Entry 6QP1 (X-ray diffraction, 1.42 A resolution); this record covers chains A and B.

== Chain A (and B) ==
Name: Aminotransferase
Organism: Staphylococcus hominis
Notes: chain B of this document is another copy of the same molecule, construct and numbering; everything in this record applies to it too
Amino-acid sequence (421 residues; each row starts with the number of its first residue; numbers below 1 keep their minus sign (Met-5 is residue -5)):
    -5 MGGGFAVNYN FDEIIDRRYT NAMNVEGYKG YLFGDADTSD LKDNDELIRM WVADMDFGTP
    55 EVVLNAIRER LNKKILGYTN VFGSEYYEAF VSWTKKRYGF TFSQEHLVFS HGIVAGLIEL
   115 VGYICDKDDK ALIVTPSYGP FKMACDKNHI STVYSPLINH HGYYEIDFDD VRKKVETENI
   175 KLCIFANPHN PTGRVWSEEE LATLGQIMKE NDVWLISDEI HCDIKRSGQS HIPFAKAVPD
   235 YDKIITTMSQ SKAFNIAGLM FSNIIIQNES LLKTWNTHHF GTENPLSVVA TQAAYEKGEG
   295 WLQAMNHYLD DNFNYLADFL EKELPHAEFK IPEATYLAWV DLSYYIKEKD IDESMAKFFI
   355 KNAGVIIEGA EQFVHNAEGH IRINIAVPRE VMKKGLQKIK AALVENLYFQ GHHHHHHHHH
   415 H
Not modelled in the structure: -5 to 2, 27-40, 403-415 (chain B: -5, 342-346, 399-415)
Small-molecule neighbours: LCS ([5-hydroxy-6-methyl-4-({[(4E)-3-oxo-1,2-oxazolidin-4-ylidene]amino}methyl)pyridin-3-yl]methyl dihydrogen phosphate): Val46, Ala47, Gly106, Ile107, Val108, Tyr132, Phe135, Ala180, Asn184, Asp212, Ile214, His215, Ser245, Lys246, Ala251, Ser256, Glu362, Arg376
What the authors report for this chain:
  - binding site for LCS: Arg376
  - catalytic residues: Arg376 (proposed by the authors, not directly observed)
  - mutagenesis - R376A: abolished catalytic activity on Cys-3M3SH
  - binding site for LCS: Tyr25, Val46, Tyr72, Val108 (proposed by the authors, not directly observed)
  - mutagenesis - Y25A, T276A (8.5-fold): decreased binding to Cys-3M3SH
  - mutagenesis - Y25F: unchanged binding to Cys-3M3SH
  - specificity-determining residues: Tyr25, Phe274 (by similarity / conservation)
  - conformationally variable residues (order/disorder transition): Tyr25

== Chain A / chain B interface ==
Pairs across the interface (117):
  Glu7(A) with Lys68(B), salt bridge
  Ile9(A) with Lys67(B); Ile69(B), hydrophobic
  Arg11(A) with Ile69(B)
  Thr14(A) with Lys67(B)
  Asn15(A) with Thr73(B); Asn74(B), hydrogen bond (backbone-backbone); Phe76(B), hydrogen bond (side chain-backbone)
  Ala16(A) with Tyr72(B)
  Met17(A) with Tyr72(B), hydrogen bond (backbone-backbone); Thr73(B); Asn74(B); Phe76(B), hydrophobic; Thr276(B)
  Glu20(A) with Phe76(B)
  Gly21(A) with Phe76(B)
  Ala47(A) with Tyr72(B)
  Asp48(A) with Gly71(B); Tyr72(B), hydrogen bond (side chain-backbone)
  Met49(A) with Ile69(B)
  Asp50(A) with Ile69(B)
  Phe51(A) with Ile69(B)
  Gly52(A) with Lys68(B); Ile69(B)
  Thr53(A) with Lys68(B), hydrogen bond (backbone-backbone); Ile69(B); Leu70(B), hydrogen bond (side chain-backbone)
  Leu58(A) with Leu65(B); Lys68(B); Leu70(B), hydrophobic
  Ile61(A) with Leu65(B), hydrophobic; Leu70(B), hydrophobic
  Arg62(A) with Leu65(B); Asn66(B), hydrogen bond
  Arg64(A) with Thr14(B)
  Leu65(A) with Leu58(B); Ile61(B), hydrophobic; Arg62(B); Leu65(B), hydrophobic
  Asn66(A) with Arg62(B), hydrogen bond
  Lys67(A) with Ile9(B)
  Lys68(A) with Glu7(B), salt bridge; Gly52(B); Thr53(B), hydrogen bond (backbone-backbone); Leu58(B)
  Ile69(A) with Ile9(B), hydrophobic; Arg11(B); Met49(B); Asp50(B); Phe51(B); Gly52(B); Thr53(B); Asn249(B)
  Leu70(A) with Thr53(B), hydrogen bond (backbone-side chain); Leu58(B), hydrophobic; Ile61(B), hydrophobic; Asn249(B); Ile250(B); Ala251(B), hydrogen bond (backbone-backbone); Gly252(B), hydrogen bond (backbone-backbone)
  Gly71(A) with Asp48(B); Gly252(B), hydrogen bond (backbone-backbone)
  Tyr72(A) with Ala16(B); Met17(B), hydrogen bond (backbone-backbone); Ala47(B); Asp48(B), hydrogen bond (backbone-side chain); Lys246(B); Ala251(B)
  Thr73(A) with Asn15(B)
  Asn74(A) with Asn15(B), hydrogen bond (backbone-backbone); Met17(B)
  Phe76(A) with Asn15(B), hydrogen bond (backbone-side chain); Met17(B), hydrophobic; Glu20(B); Gly21(B)
  His105(A) with Met254(B)
  Val108(A) with Phe274(B), hydrophobic
  Ala109(A) with Phe274(B)
  Ile112(A) with Phe274(B), hydrophobic
  Tyr117(A) with Lys141(B), hydrogen bond
  Met137(A) with Phe274(B), hydrophobic
  Lys141(A) with His272(B); Phe274(B)
  Lys246(A) with Tyr72(B)
  Asn249(A) with Ile69(B); Leu70(B)
  Ile250(A) with Leu70(B)
  Ala251(A) with Leu70(B), hydrogen bond (backbone-backbone); Tyr72(B)
  Gly252(A) with Leu70(B), hydrogen bond (backbone-backbone); Gly71(B), hydrogen bond (backbone-backbone); Glu277(B); Asn278(B); Pro279(B)
  Leu253(A) with Asn278(B); Leu280(B), hydrophobic
  Met254(A) with His105(B); Thr276(B); Glu277(B); Asn278(B)
  His272(A) with Lys141(B), hydrogen bond (backbone-side chain)
  Phe274(A) with Val108(B), hydrophobic; Ala109(B); Ile112(B), hydrophobic; Met137(B), hydrophobic
  Thr276(A) with Met254(B)
  Glu277(A) with Gly252(B); Met254(B)
  Asn278(A) with Gly252(B); Leu253(B); Met254(B); Asn278(B); Ser281(B), hydrogen bond
  Pro279(A) with Gly252(B)
  Leu280(A) with Leu253(B), hydrophobic; Leu280(B), hydrophobic
  Ser281(A) with Asn278(B), hydrogen bond
Other interface residues (no listed pair), chain A (58 interface residues in all): Asp10, Val46, Glu55, Val75, Val282
Other interface residues (no listed pair), chain B (56 interface residues in all): Val46, Glu55, Arg64, Val75, Thr271

== In short ==
Chain A and chain B form an interface of 58 and 56 residues respectively, with 24 hydrogen bonds and 2 salt
bridges. Polar contacts include Glu7(A)-Lys68(B), Asn15(A)-Phe76(B) and Asp48(A)-Tyr72(B). From the paper: the
catalytic residue Arg376(A); Y25A and T276A of chain A reduce binding to Cys-3M3SH; 4 substitutions were
tested in all.
Chain A and chain B are both Aminotransferase (Staphylococcus hominis); the structure, Crystal structure of
the PLP-bound C-S lyase in the external aldimine form from Staphylococcus hominis complexed ..., was
determined by X-ray diffraction (same publication as 6QP2 and 6QP3).
